PDB entry 7Q1T | X-ray diffraction, 1.68 A resolution | chains A and B

Chain A:
Name: apCC-Di-A
Sequence (30 residues; numbered 1 to 30; the number before each row is that of its first residue):
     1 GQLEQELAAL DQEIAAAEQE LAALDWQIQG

Chain B:
Name: apCC-Di-B
Sequence (30 residues; row label = number of the first residue in the row):
     1 GQLKQRRAAL KQRIAALKQR RAALKWQIQG
Small-molecule neighbours: N-propanol (POL): K11, I14, K18

Chain A / chain B interface:
Residue-residue contacts (31; chain A residue first):
  L3(A) - L24(B)
  L3(A) - Q27(B)
  L3(A) - I28(B)  hydrophobic
  E6(A) - L24(B)
  L7(A) - R21(B)
  L7(A) - L24(B)
  L10(A) - L17(B)  hydrophobic
  L10(A) - R20(B)
  L10(A) - R21(B)
  L10(A) - L24(B)  hydrophobic
  D11(A) - R21(B)  salt bridge
  E13(A) - R13(B)  salt bridge
  E13(A) - L17(B)
  I14(A) - L17(B)  hydrophobic
  I14(A) - R21(B)
  A17(A) - L10(B)
  A17(A) - I14(B)  hydrophobic
  E18(A) - I14(B)
  E18(A) - K18(B)  salt bridge
  E20(A) - L10(B)
  L21(A) - R7(B)
  L21(A) - L10(B)
  L21(A) - K11(B)
  L21(A) - I14(B)  hydrophobic
  L24(A) - L3(B)  hydrophobic
  L24(A) - R6(B)
  L24(A) - R7(B)
  Q27(A) - L3(B)
  I28(A) - L3(B)  hydrophobic
  I28(A) - K4(B)
  I28(A) - R7(B)
Also at the interface, not in a pair above, chain A (15 interface residues in all): D25

Summary:
The chain A/chain B interface involves 15 residues from each chain, with 3 salt bridges. Among the polar pairs
are D11(A)-R21(B), E13(A)-R13(B) and E18(A)-K18(B). Bound to chain B: N-propanol.
Chain A is apCC-Di-A and chain B is apCC-Di-B; the structure, A de novo designed hetero-dimeric antiparallel
coiled coil apCC-Di-AB, was determined by X-ray diffraction (same publication as 7Q1Q, 7Q1R and 7Q1S).
